Entry 6PWF (electron microscopy, 4.07 A resolution (low resolution: residue-level contacts below are approximate; hydrogen-bond / salt-bridge calls are withheld)); this record covers chains E and I of the 11 polymer chains in the assembly.

# Chain E
Name: Histone H3
Organism: Drosophila melanogaster
Reference sequence: P02299 (H3_DROME); residues 0-135 here correspond to UniProt positions 1-136 (UniProt number = residue number + 1)
Chain sequence (136 residues; each row starts with the number of its first residue; numbering starts at 0):
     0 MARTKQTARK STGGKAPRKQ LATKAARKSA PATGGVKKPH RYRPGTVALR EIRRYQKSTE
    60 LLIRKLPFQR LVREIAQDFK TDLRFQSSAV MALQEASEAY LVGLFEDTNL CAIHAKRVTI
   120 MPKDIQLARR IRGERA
Disordered / not traced: 0-37, 134-135

# Chain I
Molecule: 147-nt DNA strand
Organism: synthetic construct
Sequence (147 nucleotides; row label = number of the first residue in the row; numbers below 1 keep their minus sign (DA-73 is residue -73)):
   -73 ATCGGATGTA TATATCTGAC ACGTGCCTGG AGACTAGGGA GTAATCCCCT TGGCGGTTAA
   -13 AACGCGGGGG ACAGCGCGTA CGTGCGTTTA AGCGGTGCTA GAGCTGTCTA CGACCAATTG
    47 AGCGGCCTCG GCACCGGGAT TCTCGAT
Disordered / not traced: 73

# How chain E and chain I interact
Contacting residue pairs (16):
  Tyr41(E) with DA-68(I); DT-67(I); DG10(I)
  Gly44(E) with DT9(I)
  Thr45(E) with DT9(I)
  Val46(E) with DT9(I); DG10(I)
  Ala47(E) with DT9(I)
  Arg49(E) with DT-67(I)
  Arg63(E) with DA17(I); DG18(I)
  Lys64(E) with DG18(I)
  Leu65(E) with DA17(I); DG18(I)
  Pro66(E) with DA17(I)
  Arg69(E) with DA17(I)
Other interface residues (no listed pair), chain E (16 interface residues in all): His39, Arg40, Arg42, Pro43, Arg83
Other interface residues (no listed pair), chain I (8 interface residues in all): DG8, DA26

# In short
Chain E and chain I form an interface of 16 and 8 residues respectively.
Chain E is Histone H3 (Drosophila melanogaster) and chain I is a 147-nt DNA strand (synthetic construct); the
structure, Cryo-EM structure of the ATPase domain of chromatin remodeling factor ISWI bound to the nucleosome,
was determined by electron microscopy together with 6PWE from the same study.
